Entry 6W18 (electron microscopy, 4.20 A resolution (low resolution: residue-level contacts below are approximate; hydrogen-bond / salt-bridge calls are withheld)); this record covers chains A and B of the 7 polymer chains in the assembly.

# Chain A
Molecule: Actin-related protein 3
From: Schizosaccharomyces pombe (strain 972 / ATCC 24843)
Reference sequence: P32390 (ARP3_SCHPO); residues 1-427 here = UniProt positions 1-427
Chain sequence (427 residues; row label = number of the first residue in the row):
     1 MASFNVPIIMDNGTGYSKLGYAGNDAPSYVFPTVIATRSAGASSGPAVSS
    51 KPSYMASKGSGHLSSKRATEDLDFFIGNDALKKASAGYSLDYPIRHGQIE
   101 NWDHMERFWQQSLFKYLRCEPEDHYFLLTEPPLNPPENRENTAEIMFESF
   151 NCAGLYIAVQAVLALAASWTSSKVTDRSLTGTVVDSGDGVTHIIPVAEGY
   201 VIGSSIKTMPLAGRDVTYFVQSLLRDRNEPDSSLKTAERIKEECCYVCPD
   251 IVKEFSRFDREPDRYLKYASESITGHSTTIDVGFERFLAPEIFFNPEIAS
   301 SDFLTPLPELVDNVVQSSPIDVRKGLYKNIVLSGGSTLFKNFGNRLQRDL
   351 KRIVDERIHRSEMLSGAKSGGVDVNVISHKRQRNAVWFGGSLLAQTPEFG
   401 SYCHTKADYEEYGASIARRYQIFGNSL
Unresolved in the structure: 1, 39-67, 226-233, 261-265, 271-279, 423-427
Ligand contacts: ATP (adenosine-5'-triphosphate): Thr14, Gly15, Tyr16, Lys18, Gly187, Asp188, Gly189, Lys241, Gly334, Gly335, Ser336, Leu338, Phe339, Arg383

# Chain B
Molecule: Actin-related protein 2
From: Schizosaccharomyces pombe (strain 972 / ATCC 24843)
Reference sequence: Q9UUJ1 (ARP2_SCHPO); residues 1-390 here = UniProt positions 1-390
Chain sequence (390 residues; row label = number of the first residue in the row):
     1 MESAPIVLDNGTGFVKVGYAKDNFPRFQFPSIVGRPILRAEEKTGNVQIK
    51 DVMVGDEAEAVRSLLQVKYPMENGIIRDFEEMNQLWDYTFFEKLKIDPRG
   101 RKILLTEPPMNPVANREKMCETMFERYGFGGVYVAIQAVLSLYAQGLSSG
   151 VVVDSGDGVTHIVPVYESVVLNHLVGRLDVAGRDATRYLISLLLRKGYAF
   201 NRTADFETVREMKEKLCYVSYDLELDHKLSEETTVLMRNYTLPDGRVIKV
   251 GSERYECPECLFQPHLVGSEQPGLSEFIFDTIQAADVDIRKYLYRAIVLS
   301 GGSSMYAGLPSRLEKEIKQLWFERVLHGDPARLPNFKVKIEDAPRRRHAV
   351 FIGGAVLADIMAQNDHMWVSKAEWEEYGVRALDKLGPRTT
Unresolved in the structure: 1-5, 37-48, 385-390
Ligand contacts: ATP (adenosine-5'-triphosphate): Gly11, Thr12, Gly13, Phe14, Gly156, Asp157, Gly158, Val159, Gly182, Arg210, Lys213, Glu214, Gly301, Met305
Swiss-Prot annotation at these positions:
  - binding site (ATP): Gly156 to Gly158, Arg210 to Glu214, Gly301 to Tyr306

# How chain A and chain B interact
Contacting residue pairs (7; chain A residue first):
  Pro136(A) - Tyr198(B)
  Arg139(A) - Gly197(B)
  Ile202(A) - Asn201(B)
  Ile202(A) - Ala204(B)
  Ser204(A) - Ala204(B)
  Arg418(A) - Gly197(B)
  Arg419(A) - Arg195(B)
Also at the interface, not in a pair above, chain A (7 interface residues in all): Val201
Also at the interface, not in a pair above, chain B (7 interface residues in all): Lys196, Ala199

# Overview
The chain A/chain B interface involves 7 residues from each chain. Chain A binds ATP. Bound to chain B: ATP.
UniProt lists 14 ATP-binding residues on chain B.
Chain A is Actin-related protein 3 and chain B is Actin-related protein 2, both from Schizosaccharomyces pombe
(strain 972 / ATCC 24843); the structure, Structure of S. pombe Arp2/3 complex in inactive state, was
determined by electron microscopy.
